PDB entry 6QG0 | electron microscopy, 4.15 A resolution (low resolution: residue-level contacts below are approximate; hydrogen-bond / salt-bridge calls are withheld) | chains B and I of the 16 polymer chains in the assembly

# Chain B
Molecule: Translation initiation factor eIF-2B subunit alpha
Organism: Saccharomyces cerevisiae (strain ATCC 204508 / S288c)
UniProt: P14741 (EI2BA_YEAST); residues 1-305 here = UniProt positions 1-305
Chain sequence (305 residues; each row starts with the number of its first residue):
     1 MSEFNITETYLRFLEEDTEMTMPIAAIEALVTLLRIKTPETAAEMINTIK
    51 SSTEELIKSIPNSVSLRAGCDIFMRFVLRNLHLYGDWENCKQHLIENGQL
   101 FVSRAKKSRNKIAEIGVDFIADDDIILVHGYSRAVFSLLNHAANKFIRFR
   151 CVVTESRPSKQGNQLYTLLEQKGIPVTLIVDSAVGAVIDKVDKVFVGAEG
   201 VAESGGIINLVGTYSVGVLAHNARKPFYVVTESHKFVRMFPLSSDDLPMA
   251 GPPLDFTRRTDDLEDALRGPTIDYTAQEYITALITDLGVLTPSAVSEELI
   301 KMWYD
Unresolved in the structure: 1-3
Swiss-Prot annotation at these positions:
  - modified residue: S2 (N-acetylserine), T291 (Phosphothreonine)

# Chain I
Molecule: Translation initiation factor eIF-2B subunit epsilon
Organism: Saccharomyces cerevisiae (strain ATCC 204508 / S288c)
UniProt: P32501 (EI2BE_YEAST); residues 1-712 here = UniProt positions 1-712
Chain sequence (712 residues; row label = number of the first residue in the row):
     1 MAGKKGQKKSGLGNHGKNSDMDVEDRLQAVVLTDSYETRFMPLTAVKPRC
    51 LLPLANVPLIEYTLEFLAKAGVHEVFLICSSHANQINDYIENSKWNLPWS
   101 PFKITTIMSPEARCTGDVMRDLDNRGIITGDFILVSGDVLTNIDFSKMLE
   151 FHKKMHLQDKDHISTMCLSKASTYPKTRTIEPAAFVLDKSTSRCIYYQDL
   201 PLPSSREKTSIQIDPELLDNVDEFVIRNDLIDCRIDICTSHVPLIFQENF
   251 DYQSLRTDFVKGVISSDILGKHIYAYLTDEYAVRVESWQTYDTISQDFLG
   301 RWCYPLVLDSNIQDDQTYSYESRHIYKEKDVVLAQSCKIGKCTAIGSGTK
   351 IGEGTKIENSVIGRNCQIGENIRIKNSFIWDDCIIGNNSIIDHSLIASNA
   401 TLGSNVRLNDGCIIGFNVKIDDNMDLDRNTKISASPLKNAGSRMYDNESN
   451 EQFDQDLDDQTLAVSIVGDKGVGYIYESEVSDDEDSSTEACKEINTLSNQ
   501 LDELYLSDDSISSATKKTKKRRTMSVNSIYTDREEIDSEFEDEDFEKEGI
   551 ATVERAMENNHDLDTALLELNTLRMSMNVTYHEVRIATITALLRRVYHFI
   601 ATQTLGPKDAVVKVFNQWGLLFKRQAFDEEEYIDLMNIIMEKIVEQSFDK
   651 PDLILFSALVSLYDNDIIEEDVIYKWWDNVSTDPRYDEVKKLTVKWVEWL
   701 QNADEESSSEEE
Unresolved in the structure: 1-23, 437-454, 473-712
Swiss-Prot annotation at these positions:
  - modified residue (Phosphoserine): S478, S481, S507, S525, S538, S707

# Chain B / chain I interface
Contacting residue pairs (11; chain B residue first):
  D122(B) - E321(I)
  D122(B) - K327(I)
  F146(B) - V332(I)
  R148(B) - K327(I)
  R148(B) - L333(I)
  R148(B) - A334(I)
  R148(B) - Q335(I)
  R148(B) - C337(I)
  F149(B) - Q335(I)
  R150(B) - Q335(I)
  P175(B) - Q335(I)
Also at the interface, not in a pair above, chain B (7 interface residues in all): I174
Also at the interface, not in a pair above, chain I (10 interface residues in all): V331, S336, I339

# Summary
The interface between chain B and chain I involves 7 residues on one side and 10 on the other.
Chain B is Translation initiation factor eIF-2B subunit alpha and chain I is Translation initiation factor
eIF-2B subunit epsilon, both from Saccharomyces cerevisiae (strain ATCC 204508 / S288c); the structure,
Structure of eIF2B-eIF2 (phosphorylated at Ser51) complex (model 1), was determined by electron microscopy
together with 6QG1, 6QG2, 6QG3, 6QG5 and 6QG6 from the same study.
